PDB entry 8TQ1 | electron microscopy, 3.30 A resolution | chains A and B of the 13 polymer chains in the assembly

Chain A:
Protein: HIV-1 Envelope Glycoprotein BG505 SOSIP.664 gp120
Source organism: Human immunodeficiency virus 1
UniProt: Q2N0S6 (Q2N0S6_9HIV1); the construct lacks a stretch of the UniProt sequence and is renumbered around it, so the offset changes along the chain: 31-141 = UniProt 30-140; 150-185 = UniProt 141-176; 188-309 = UniProt 187-308; 312-323 = UniProt 309-320; 2 more segments
Sequence (516 residues; row label = number of the first residue in the row; note: 13 numbers in that range are skipped by the numbering (no residue carries them; nothing is unmodelled there); a row labelled like 185A-185J holds insertion residues (185A, then the next letters in order); numbers below 1 keep their minus sign (Met-4 is residue -4)):
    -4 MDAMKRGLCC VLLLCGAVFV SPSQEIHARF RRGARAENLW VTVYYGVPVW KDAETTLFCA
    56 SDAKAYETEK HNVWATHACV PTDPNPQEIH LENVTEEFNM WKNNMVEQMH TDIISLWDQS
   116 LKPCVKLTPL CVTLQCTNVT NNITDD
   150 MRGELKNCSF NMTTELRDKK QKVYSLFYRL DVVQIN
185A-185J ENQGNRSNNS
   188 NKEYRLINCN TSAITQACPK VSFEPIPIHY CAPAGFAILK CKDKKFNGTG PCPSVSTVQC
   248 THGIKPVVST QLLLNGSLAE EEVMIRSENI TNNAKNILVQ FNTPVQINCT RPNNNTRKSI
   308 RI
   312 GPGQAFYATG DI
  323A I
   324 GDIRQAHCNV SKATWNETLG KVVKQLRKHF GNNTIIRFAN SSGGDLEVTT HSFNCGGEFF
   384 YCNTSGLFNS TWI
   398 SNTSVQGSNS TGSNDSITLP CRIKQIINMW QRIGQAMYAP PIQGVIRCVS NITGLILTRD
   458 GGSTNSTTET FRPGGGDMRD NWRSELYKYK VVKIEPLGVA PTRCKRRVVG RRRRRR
Not modelled in the structure: -4 to 31, 58-65, 185A-185J, 398-411, 458-463, 504-513
Disulfide bonds: Cys54-Cys74, Cys119-Cys205, Cys126-Cys196, Cys131-Cys157, Cys228-Cys239, Cys296-Cys331, Cys378-Cys445, Cys385-Cys418
Covalent attachments: N-acetylglucosamine (NAG) linked to Asn88, Asn133, Asn156, Asn160, Asn197, Asn234, Asn262, Asn276, Asn295, Asn301, Asn332, Asn339, Asn355, Asn363, Asn386, Asn392, Asn448
Sequence notes: expression tag (-4 to 30, 509-513); engineered mutation Asn332 (Thr330 in Q2N0S6), Cys501 (Ala498 in Q2N0S6)
From the paper describing this entry:
  - post-translational modification sites: Asn160

Chain B:
Protein: Transmembrane protein gp41
Source organism: Human immunodeficiency virus 1
UniProt: Q2N0S5 (Q2N0S5_9HIV1); residues 512-664 here correspond to UniProt positions 509-661 (UniProt number = residue number - 3)
Sequence (153 residues; numbered 512 to 664; the number before each row is that of its first residue):
   512 AVGIGAVFLG FLGAAGSTMG AASMTLTVQA RNLLSGIVQQ QSNLLRAPEA QQHLLKLTVW
   572 GIKQLQARVL AVERYLRDQQ LLGIWGCSGK LICCTNVPWN SSWSNRNLSE IWDNMTWLQW
   632 DKEISNYTQI IYGLLEESQN QQEKNEQDLL ALD
Not modelled in the structure: 512-519, 546-567
Disulfide bonds: Cys598-Cys604
Covalent attachments: N-acetylglucosamine (NAG) linked to Asn611, Asn637
Sequence notes: conflict Pro559 (Ile556 in Q2N0S5), Cys605 (Thr602 in Q2N0S5)

Interface between chain A and chain B:
Contacting residue pairs - 107 pairs, chain A then chain B:
  Leu34(A) - Pro609(B)
  Leu34(A) - Trp610(B)  hydrogen bond (backbone-backbone)
  Leu34(A) - Leu619(B)  hydrophobic
  Trp35(A) - Asn607(B)
  Trp35(A) - Val608(B)
  Trp35(A) - Pro609(B)
  Val36(A) - Thr606(B)  hydrogen bond (backbone-side chain)
  Val36(A) - Val608(B)  hydrogen bond (backbone-backbone)
  Val36(A) - Trp610(B)  hydrophobic
  Val36(A) - Trp614(B)  hydrophobic
  Val36(A) - Ile642(B)  hydrophobic
  Thr37(A) - Cys604(B)
  Val38(A) - Leu593(B)  hydrophobic
  Val38(A) - Trp596(B)  hydrophobic
  Val38(A) - Leu602(B)
  Val38(A) - Ile603(B)
  Val38(A) - Cys604(B)  hydrogen bond (backbone-backbone)
  Val38(A) - Leu646(B)  hydrophobic
  Tyr39(A) - Leu602(B)
  Tyr39(A) - Ile603(B)  hydrophobic
  Tyr39(A) - Trp623(B)
  Tyr39(A) - Trp628(B)  hydrophobic
  Tyr40(A) - Leu537(B)
  Tyr40(A) - Leu544(B)
  Tyr40(A) - Tyr586(B)
  Tyr40(A) - Asp589(B)
  Tyr40(A) - Gln590(B)
  Tyr40(A) - Leu593(B)  hydrophobic
  Tyr40(A) - Leu602(B)  hydrogen bond (backbone-backbone)
  Gly41(A) - Leu537(B)
  Gly41(A) - Gln540(B)  hydrogen bond (backbone-side chain)
  Val42(A) - Leu537(B)
  Val42(A) - Trp628(B)  hydrophobic
  Pro43(A) - Leu523(B)  hydrophobic
  Pro43(A) - Ala525(B)
  Pro43(A) - Ala526(B)  hydrophobic
  Val44(A) - Trp628(B)
  Val44(A) - Leu629(B)
  Val44(A) - Asp632(B)
  Trp45(A) - Leu523(B)  hydrophobic
  Trp45(A) - Ala526(B)  hydrophobic
  Trp45(A) - Leu629(B)
  Lys46(A) - Asp632(B)  salt bridge
  Thr51(A) - Lys574(B)
  Cys54(A) - Trp571(B)  hydrophobic
  Thr71(A) - Leu568(B)
  His72(A) - Leu568(B)
  Ala73(A) - Leu568(B)
  Ala73(A) - Trp571(B)  hydrophobic
  Ala73(A) - Gln575(B)  hydrogen bond (backbone-side chain)
  Gln82(A) - Leu520(B)  hydrogen bond (side chain-backbone)
  Ile84(A) - Leu520(B)
  Ile84(A) - Gly521(B)
  Ile84(A) - Phe522(B)
  Leu86(A) - Leu523(B)
  Glu87(A) - Gly527(B)
  Asn88(A) - Gly527(B)
  Val89(A) - Gly527(B)
  Asp107(A) - Trp571(B)
  Leu111(A) - Trp571(B)  hydrophobic
  Ala221(A) - Asn543(B)
  Ala221(A) - Leu544(B)
  Ala221(A) - Leu545(B)  hydrophobic
  Ala221(A) - Ala582(B)
  Gly222(A) - Asn543(B)  hydrogen bond (backbone-backbone)
  Gly222(A) - Arg585(B)  hydrogen bond (backbone-side chain)
  Phe223(A) - Arg585(B)
  Ala224(A) - Phe522(B)  hydrophobic
  Thr244(A) - Phe522(B)
  Thr244(A) - Leu523(B)
  Gln246(A) - Leu520(B)
  Ile491(A) - Phe522(B)  hydrophobic
  Ile491(A) - Arg585(B)  hydrogen bond (backbone-side chain)
  Glu492(A) - Arg585(B)  salt bridge
  Pro493(A) - Leu544(B)  hydrophobic
  Pro493(A) - Asp589(B)
  Leu494(A) - Asp589(B)
  Leu494(A) - Leu592(B)  hydrophobic
  Leu494(A) - Leu593(B)  hydrophobic
  Val496(A) - Trp628(B)
  Val496(A) - Trp631(B)  hydrogen bond (backbone-side chain)
  Val496(A) - Ile635(B)  hydrophobic
  Val496(A) - Ile642(B)  hydrophobic
  Ala497(A) - Met530(B)  hydrophobic
  Ala497(A) - Trp623(B)  hydrophobic
  Ala497(A) - Trp628(B)  hydrophobic
  Ala497(A) - Trp631(B)
  Pro498(A) - Trp610(B)  hydrophobic
  Pro498(A) - Leu619(B)
  Pro498(A) - Ile622(B)  hydrophobic
  Pro498(A) - Trp623(B)  hydrogen bond (backbone-side chain)
  Pro498(A) - Trp631(B)
  Thr499(A) - Trp623(B)
  Arg500(A) - Leu619(B)
  Cys501(A) - Cys605(B)  hydrogen bond
  Cys501(A) - Thr606(B)
  Lys502(A) - Thr606(B)
  Lys502(A) - Asn607(B)  hydrogen bond
  Arg503(A) - Trp596(B)  hydrogen bond (side chain-backbone)
  Arg503(A) - Gly597(B)
  Arg503(A) - Cys598(B)  hydrogen bond
  Arg503(A) - Cys604(B)  hydrogen bond
  Arg503(A) - Cys605(B)  hydrogen bond (side chain-backbone)
  Arg503(A) - Thr606(B)  hydrogen bond (backbone-backbone)
  Arg503(A) - Asn607(B)  hydrogen bond (backbone-side chain)
  Arg503(A) - Gln650(B)  hydrogen bond
  Arg503(A) - Gln653(B)  hydrogen bond
Interface residues without a listed pair, chain A (47 interface residues in all): Gln114, Pro220, Lys490
Interface residues without a listed pair, chain B (55 interface residues in all): Gly524, Ser534, Ala541, Ala578, Arg617, Tyr643

Overview:
Chain A and chain B form an interface of 47 and 55 residues respectively, with 23 hydrogen bonds and 2 salt
bridges. Polar contacts include Lys46(A)-Asp632(B), Glu492(A)-Arg585(B) and Val36(A)-Thr606(B). Covalently
linked N-acetylglucosamine: at Asn88(A), Asn133(A), Asn156(A), Asn160(A), Asn197(A) and Asn234(A) and 11 more.
The paper reports a modification site at Asn160(A).
Here chain A is HIV-1 Envelope Glycoprotein BG505 SOSIP.664 gp120 and chain B is Transmembrane protein gp41,
both from Human immunodeficiency virus 1. Entry 8TQ1 (HIV-1 BG505 Env SOSIP in complex with bovine Fab Bess4
and non-human primate Fab RM20A3) was determined by electron microscopy (same publication as 8V4I, 8VBJ, 8VBK,
8VBL, 8VBM, 8VBN and 4 further entries).
